PDB entry 6IZO | X-ray diffraction, 1.94 A resolution | chains A and B

[Chain A (and B)]
Name: Beta sliding clamp
Source organism: Caulobacter vibrioides CB15
Notes: chain B of this document is another copy of the same molecule, construct and numbering; everything in this record applies to it too
UniProt: P0CAU5 (DPO3B_CAUVC); residues 1-372 here = UniProt positions 1-372
Amino-acid sequence (392 residues; row label = number of the first residue in the row; numbers below 1 keep their minus sign (Met-19 is residue -19)):
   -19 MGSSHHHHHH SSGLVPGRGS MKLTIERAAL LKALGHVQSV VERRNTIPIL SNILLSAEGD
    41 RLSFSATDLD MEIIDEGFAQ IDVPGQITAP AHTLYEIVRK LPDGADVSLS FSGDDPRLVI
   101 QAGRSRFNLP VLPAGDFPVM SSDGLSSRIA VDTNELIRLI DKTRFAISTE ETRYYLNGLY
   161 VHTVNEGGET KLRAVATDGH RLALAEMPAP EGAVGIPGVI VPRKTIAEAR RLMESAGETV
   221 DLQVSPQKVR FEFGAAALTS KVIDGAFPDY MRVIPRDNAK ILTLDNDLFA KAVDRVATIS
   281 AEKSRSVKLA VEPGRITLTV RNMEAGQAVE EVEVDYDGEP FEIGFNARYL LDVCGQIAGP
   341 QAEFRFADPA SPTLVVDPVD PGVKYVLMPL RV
Not modelled in the structure: -19 to -1, 195, 282-283 (chain B: -19 to -1, 92-93)
Sequence notes: initiating methionine (-19); expression tag (-18 to 0)

[How chain A and chain B interact]
Residue-residue contacts (51):
  Thr73(A) with Thr278(B)
  Glu76(A) with Thr278(B)
  Ile77(A) with Thr278(B)
  Lys80(A) with Asp274(B); Arg275(B), hydrogen bond (backbone-side chain); Thr278(B), hydrogen bond
  Leu81(A) with Arg275(B)
  Arg97(A) with Ala305(B), hydrogen bond (side chain-backbone); Gln307(B)
  Arg104(A) with Val309(B); Glu310(B); Glu311(B), salt bridge; Glu313(B), salt bridge
  Ser105(A) with Arg275(B), hydrogen bond; Val309(B); Glu310(B), hydrogen bond
  Arg106(A) with Ala308(B); Val309(B), hydrogen bond (backbone-backbone)
  Phe107(A) with Arg275(B); Gln307(B); Ala308(B), hydrophobic
  Asn108(A) with Ile279(B); Gly306(B); Gln307(B), hydrogen bond (backbone-backbone)
  Leu109(A) with Ile279(B), hydrophobic
  Pro110(A) with Glu304(B)
  Asp274(A) with Lys80(B), salt bridge
  Arg275(A) with Lys80(B), hydrogen bond (side chain-backbone); Leu81(B); Pro82(B); Ser105(B); Phe107(B)
  Thr278(A) with Glu76(B); Ile77(B); Lys80(B), hydrogen bond
  Ile279(A) with Phe107(B), hydrophobic
  Glu304(A) with Pro110(B)
  Ala305(A) with Arg97(B), hydrogen bond (backbone-side chain)
  Gly306(A) with Asn108(B); Pro110(B)
  Gln307(A) with Phe107(B); Asn108(B), hydrogen bond (backbone-backbone)
  Ala308(A) with Arg106(B); Phe107(B), hydrophobic
  Val309(A) with Arg104(B); Ser105(B); Arg106(B), hydrogen bond (backbone-backbone)
  Glu310(A) with Arg104(B); Ser105(B), hydrogen bond
  Glu311(A) with Arg104(B), salt bridge
  Glu313(A) with Arg104(B)
Other interface residues (no listed pair), chain A (30 interface residues in all): Pro82, Val276, Arg295, Val312
Other interface residues (no listed pair), chain B (30 interface residues in all): Thr73, Leu109, Val276, Arg295, Val312

[Summary]
The chain A/chain B interface involves 30 residues from each chain, with 13 hydrogen bonds and 4 salt bridges.
Polar pairs include Arg104(A)-Glu311(B), Arg104(A)-Glu313(B) and Asp274(A)-Lys80(B).
Both chains are Beta sliding clamp (Caulobacter vibrioides CB15). Entry 6IZO (Crystal structure of DNA
polymerase sliding clamp from Caulobacter crescentus) was determined by X-ray diffraction (same publication as
6JIR).
